7K66 - chains A and C of the 3 polymer chains in the assembly; structure by X-ray diffraction, 3.92 A resolution.

# Chain A
Molecule: Coagulation factor VIII
Organism: Sus scrofa
UniProt: chimeric construct of P12263, P00451: residues -18 to 386 from P12263 (FA8_PIG) positions 1-405 (UniProt number = residue number + 19); residues 387-1626 from P00451 positions 406-761 (offset varies); residues 1637-2019 from P12263 (FA8_PIG) positions 1438-1820 (UniProt number = residue number - 199); residues 2020-2332 from P00451 positions 2039-2351 (UniProt number = residue number + 19)
Chain sequence (1467 residues; each row starts with the number of its first residue; note: 884 numbers in that range are skipped by the numbering (no residue carries them; nothing is unmodelled there); numbers below 1 keep their minus sign (Met-18 is residue -18)):
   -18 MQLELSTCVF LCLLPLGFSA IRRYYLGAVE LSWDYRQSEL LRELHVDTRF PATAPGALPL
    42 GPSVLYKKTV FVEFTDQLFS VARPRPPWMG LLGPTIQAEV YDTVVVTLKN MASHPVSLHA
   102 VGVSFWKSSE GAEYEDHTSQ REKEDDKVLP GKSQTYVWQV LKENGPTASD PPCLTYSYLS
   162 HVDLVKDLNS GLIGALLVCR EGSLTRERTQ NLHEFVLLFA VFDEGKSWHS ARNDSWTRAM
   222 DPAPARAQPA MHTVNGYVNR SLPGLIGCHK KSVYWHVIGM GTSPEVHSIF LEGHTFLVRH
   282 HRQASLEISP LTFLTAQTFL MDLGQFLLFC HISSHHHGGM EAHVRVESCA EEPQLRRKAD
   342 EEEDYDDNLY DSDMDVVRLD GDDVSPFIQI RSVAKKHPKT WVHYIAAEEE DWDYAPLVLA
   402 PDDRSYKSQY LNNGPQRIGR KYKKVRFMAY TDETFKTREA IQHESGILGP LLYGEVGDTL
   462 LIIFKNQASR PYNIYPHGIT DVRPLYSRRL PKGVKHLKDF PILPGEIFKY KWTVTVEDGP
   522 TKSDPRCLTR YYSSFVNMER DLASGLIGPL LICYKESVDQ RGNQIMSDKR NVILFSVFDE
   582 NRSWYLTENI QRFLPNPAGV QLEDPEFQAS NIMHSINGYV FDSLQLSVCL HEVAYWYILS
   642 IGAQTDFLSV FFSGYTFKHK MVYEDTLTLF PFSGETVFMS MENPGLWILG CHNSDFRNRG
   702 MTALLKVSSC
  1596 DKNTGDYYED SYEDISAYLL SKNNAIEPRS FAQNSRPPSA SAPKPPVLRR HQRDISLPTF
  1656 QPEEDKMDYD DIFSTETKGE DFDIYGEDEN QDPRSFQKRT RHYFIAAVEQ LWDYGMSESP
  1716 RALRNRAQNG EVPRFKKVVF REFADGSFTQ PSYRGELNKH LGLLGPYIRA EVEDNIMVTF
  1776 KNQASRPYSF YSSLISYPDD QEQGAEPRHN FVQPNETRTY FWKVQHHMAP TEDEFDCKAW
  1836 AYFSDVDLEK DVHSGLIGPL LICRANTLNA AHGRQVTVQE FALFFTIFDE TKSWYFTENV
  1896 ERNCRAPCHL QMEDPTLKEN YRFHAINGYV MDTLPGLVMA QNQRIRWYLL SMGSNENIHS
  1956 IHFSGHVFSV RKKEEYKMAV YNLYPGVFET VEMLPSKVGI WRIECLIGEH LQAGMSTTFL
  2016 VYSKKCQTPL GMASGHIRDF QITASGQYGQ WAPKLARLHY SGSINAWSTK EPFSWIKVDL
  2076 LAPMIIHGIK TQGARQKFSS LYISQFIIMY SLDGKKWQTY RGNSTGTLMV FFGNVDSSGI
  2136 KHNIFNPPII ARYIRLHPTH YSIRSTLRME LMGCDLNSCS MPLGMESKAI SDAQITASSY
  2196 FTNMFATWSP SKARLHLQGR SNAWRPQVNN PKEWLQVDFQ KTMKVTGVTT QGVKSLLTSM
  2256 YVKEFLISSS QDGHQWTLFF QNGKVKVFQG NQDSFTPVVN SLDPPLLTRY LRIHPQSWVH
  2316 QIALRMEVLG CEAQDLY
Disordered / not traced: -18 to 0, 36-42, 213-227, 333-360, 558-567, 1596-1692, 1715-1726, 1900-1910, 2330-2332
Disulfides: Cys154-Cys180, Cys249-Cys330, Cys528-Cys554, Cys630-Cys711, Cys1832-Cys1858, Cys2021-Cys2169, Cys2174-Cys2326
Glycans and other covalent adducts: N-acetylglucosamine (NAG) linked to Asn240, Asn1810, Asn2118
Differences from the reference sequence: linker (1627-1636)
Bound ions: Ca2+: Lys108, Glu123, Asp126, Asp127; Zn2+: His268, Cys311, His318; Cu ion: His1954, Cys2000, His2005
Curated features (UniProtKB/Swiss-Prot):
  - site: Arg372, Ser373 (Cleavage), Arg1624, Ser1625 (Cleavage), Arg1648, Asp1649 (Cleavage (activation)), Arg1689, Ser1690 (Cleavage)
  - glycosylation (N-linked (GlcNAc...) asparagine): Asn214, Asn240, Asn582, Asn1810, Asn2118
  - modified residue (Sulfotyrosine): Tyr1602, Tyr1603, Tyr1607
Reported in the primary citation:
  - mutagenesis - F2068H: abolished binding to 2A9 (citing earlier work)
  - mutagenesis - F2068A: decreased binding to VWF (citing earlier work)
  - mutagenesis - F2068A: decreased binding to fIXa (citing earlier work)
  - post-translational modification sites: Asn1810
  - disease-associated variants - Q2087E, R2090C, N2129S, R2150H, R2150L, P2153Q, R2159C: decreased binding to VWF (citing earlier work)

# Chain C
Molecule: 2A9 light chain
Organism: Mus musculus
Chain sequence (213 residues; row label = number of the first residue in the row):
     1 ENVLTQSPAI MSASLGEKVT MSCRATSSVN YMYWYQQKSD ASPKLWIFFT SSLAPGVPAR
    61 FSGSGSGNSY SLTISSVEGE AAATYYCQQF TSSPFGSGTK LEIKAKRADA APTVSIFPPS
   121 SEQLTSGGAS VVCFLNNFYP KDINVKWKID GSERQNGVLN SWTDQDSKDS TYSMSSTLTL
   181 TKDEYERHNS YTCEATHSTK TSPIVKSFNR NEC
Disulfides: Cys23-Cys87, Cys133-Cys193

# Interface between chain A and chain C
Pairs across the interface - 20 pairs, chain A then chain C:
  Thr1744(A) - Ser92(C)
  Gln1745(A) - Ser28(C)
  Gln1745(A) - Thr91(C)  hydrogen bond
  Lys2065(A) - Pro55(C)
  Pro2067(A) - Phe48(C)  hydrophobic
  Pro2067(A) - Pro55(C)
  Phe2068(A) - Tyr33(C)  hydrophobic
  Phe2068(A) - Phe48(C)  hydrophobic
  Phe2068(A) - Phe49(C)  hydrophobic
  Thr2122(A) - Asn30(C)  hydrogen bond
  Pro2153(A) - Phe49(C)
  Thr2154(A) - Tyr31(C)
  Thr2154(A) - Phe49(C)
  Thr2154(A) - Ser52(C)
  His2155(A) - Phe49(C)  hydrogen bond (side chain-backbone)
  His2155(A) - Ser51(C)  hydrogen bond
  His2155(A) - Ser52(C)
  Tyr2156(A) - Leu53(C)  hydrogen bond (side chain-backbone)
  Tyr2156(A) - Ala54(C)
  Tyr2156(A) - Pro55(C)
Also at the interface, not in a pair above, chain A (14 interface residues in all): Asp1740, Glu2066, Gln2100, Val2125
Also at the interface, not in a pair above, chain C (15 interface residues in all): Asn2, Leu45
Interface features reported in the paper:
  - specific contacts: Phe2068(A)-Phe48(C) (hydrophobic contact), Phe2068(A)-Phe49(C) (hydrophobic contact), Phe2068(A)-Leu45(C) (hydrophobic contact), Phe2068(A)-Tyr33(C) (hydrophobic contact)
  - epitope / paratope residues, chain A: Phe1743(A), Lys2065(A), Phe2068(A), Thr2122(A), Thr2154(A)
  - epitope / paratope residues, chain C: Tyr33(C), Leu45(C), Phe48(C), Phe49(C)

# Summary
Chain A and chain C form an interface of 14 and 15 residues respectively, with 5 hydrogen bonds. Polar
contacts include Gln1745(A)-Thr91(C), Thr2122(A)-Asn30(C) and His2155(A)-Phe49(C). The paper describes
hydrophobic contacts between Phe2068(A) and Phe48(C), Phe2068(A) and Phe49(C) and Phe2068(A) and Leu45(C)
among others. The paper reports that F2068A, Q2087E and R2090C of chain A, among others, reduce binding to
VWF; epitope/paratope residues Phe1743(A), Lys2065(A) and Tyr33(C) among others; 9 substitutions were tested
in all.
Here chain A is Coagulation factor VIII (Sus scrofa) and chain C is 2A9 light chain (Mus musculus). Entry 7K66
(Structure of Blood Coagulation Factor VIII in Complex with an Anti-C1 Domain Pathogenic Antibody Inhibitor)
was determined by X-ray diffraction.
